7BOK - chains B and F of the 6 polymer chains in the assembly; structure by electron microscopy, 3.70 A resolution.

[Chain B (and F)]
Molecule: Dyp-type peroxidase
From: Mycolicibacterium smegmatis MC2 155
Notes: EC 1.11.1.7; chain F of this document is another copy of the same molecule, construct and numbering; everything in this record applies to it too
UniProt: I7GEX3 (I7GEX3_MYCS2); numbering as in UniProt (aligned over 1-343)
Sequence (343 residues; numbered 1 to 343; the number before each row is that of its first residue):
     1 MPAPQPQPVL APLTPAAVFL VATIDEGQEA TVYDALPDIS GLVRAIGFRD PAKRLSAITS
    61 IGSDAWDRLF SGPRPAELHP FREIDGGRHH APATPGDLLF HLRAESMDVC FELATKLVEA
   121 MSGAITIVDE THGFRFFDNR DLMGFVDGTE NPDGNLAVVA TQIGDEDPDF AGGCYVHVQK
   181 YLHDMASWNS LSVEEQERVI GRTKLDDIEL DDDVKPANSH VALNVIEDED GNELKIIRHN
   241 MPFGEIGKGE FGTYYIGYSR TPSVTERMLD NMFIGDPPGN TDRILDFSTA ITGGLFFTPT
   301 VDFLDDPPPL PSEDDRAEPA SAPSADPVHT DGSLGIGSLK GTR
Unresolved in the structure: 1-2, 312-343
Bound ions: heme Fe near H220 (its only coordinating residue here)
Small-molecule neighbours: heme (HEM): D141, M143, F145, V146, D147, G148, T149, E150, Q179, Y181, I200, R202, D207, H220, V221, N224, V225, I236, R238, N240, T253, Y255, T265, M268, L269, M272, I284, S288
Reported in the primary citation:
  - binding site for heme: D147, R238, N240

[Chain B / chain F interface]
Pairs across the interface (19; chain B residue first):
  D138(B) with R49(F), salt bridge
  N139(B) with F48(F), hydrogen bond (side chain-backbone); P51(F)
  V146(B) with F48(F), hydrophobic
  D147(B) with F48(F)
  G148(B) with F48(F)
  T149(B) with R44(F), hydrogen bond (side chain-backbone); A45(F); F48(F)
  E150(B) with R44(F), salt bridge
  N155(B) with A3(F)
  R202(B) with A45(F)
  L205(B) with R49(F), hydrogen bond (backbone-side chain)
  D206(B) with R49(F); K116(F), salt bridge
  D207(B) with A45(F)
  I208(B) with L42(F), hydrophobic; I46(F), hydrophobic; K116(F)
Other interface residues (no listed pair), chain B (16 interface residues in all): L13, R140, K235
Other interface residues (no listed pair), chain F (10 interface residues in all): D50

[Overview]
The interface between chain B and chain F involves 16 residues on one side and 10 on the other, with 3
hydrogen bonds and 3 salt bridges. Polar pairs include D138(B)-R49(F), E150(B)-R44(F) and D206(B)-K116(F).
Bound to chain B: heme. From the paper: a binding site for heme at D147(B), R238(B) and N240(B).
Both chains are Dyp-type peroxidase (Mycolicibacterium smegmatis MC2 155). Entry 7BOK (Cryo-EM structure of
the encapsulated DyP-type peroxidase from Mycobacterium smegmatis) was determined by electron microscopy
together with 7BOJ from the same study.
